PDB entry 4YHH | X-ray diffraction, 3.42 A resolution | chains A and E of the 21 polymer chains in the assembly

== Chain A ==
Molecule: 16S ribosomal RNA
Organism: Thermus thermophilus HB8
Sequence (1507 nucleotides; numbered 3 to 1532 plus 19 insertion-coded residues; 42 numbers in that range are skipped by the numbering (no residue carries them; nothing is unmodelled there); the number before each row is that of its first residue; a row labelled like 190A-190L holds insertion residues (190A, then the next letters in order)):
     3 GUUGGAGAGUUUGAUCCUGGCUCAGGGUGAACGCUGGCGGCGUGCCUAAG
    53 ACAUGCAAGUCGUGCGGG
    73 CCGCGGGGUUUU
    88 ACUCCG
    95 UGGUC
   101 AGCGGCGGACGGGUGAGUAACGCGUGGGU
  129A G
   130 ACCUACCCGGAAGAGGGGGACAACCCGGGGAAACUCGGGCUAAUCCCCCA
   180 UGUGGACCCGC
190A-190L CCCUUGGGGUGU
   191 GUCCAAAGGGCUUU
   216 GCCCGCUUCCGGAUGGGCCCGCGUCCCAUCAGCUAGUUGGUGGGGUAAUG
   266 GCCCACCAAGGCGACGACGGGUAGCCGGUCUGAGAGGAUGGCCGGCCACA
   316 GGGGCACUGAGACACGGGCCCCACUCCUACGGGAGGCAGCAGUUAGGAAU
   366 CUUCCGCAAUGGGCGCAAGCCUGACGGAGCGACGCCGCUUGGAGGAAGAA
   416 GCCCUUCGGGGUGUAAACUCCUGAA
   442 CCCGGGACGAAACCCCCGACGA
   474 GGGGACUGACGGUACCGGG
   494 GUAAUAGCGCCGGCCAACUCCGUGCCAGCAGCCGCGGUAAUACGGAGGGC
   544 GCGAGCGUUACCCGGAUUCACUGGGCGUAAAGGGCGUGUAGGCGGCCUGG
   594 GGCGUCCCAUGUGAAAGACCACGGCUCAACCGUGGGGGAGCGUGGGAUAC
   644 GCUCAGGCUAGACGGUGGGAGAGGGUGGUGGAAUUCCCGGAGUAGCGGUG
   694 AAAUGCGCAGAUACCGGGAGGAACGCCGAUGGCGAAGGCAGCCACCUGGU
   744 CCACCCGUGACGCUGAGGCGCGAAAGCGUGGGGAGCAAACCGGAUUAGAU
   794 ACCCGGGUAGUCCACGCCCUAAACGAUGCGCGCUAGGUCUCUGGGUCU
   848 CCUGGGGGCCGAAGCUAACGCGUUAAGCGCGCCGCCUGGGGAGUACGGCC
   898 GCAAGGCUGAAACUCAAAGGAAUUGACGGGGGCCCGCACAAGCGGUGGAG
   948 CAUGUGGUUUAAUUCGAAGCAACGCGAAGAACCUUACCAGGCCUUGACAU
   998 GCUAGG
 1003A G
  1004 AACCCGGGUGAAAGCCUGGGGUGCCCC
1030A-1030D GCGA
  1031 GGGGAGCCCUAGCACAGGUGCUGCAUGGCCGUCGUCAGCUCGUGCCGUGA
  1081 GGUGUUGGGUUAAGUCCCGCAACGAGCGCAACCCCCGCCGUUAGUUGCCA
  1131 GCGGUUCGGCCGGGCACUCUAACGGGACUGCCCGCGAAA
  1171 GCGGGAGGAAGGAGGGGACGACGUCUGGUCAGCAUGGCCCUUACGGCCUG
  1221 GGCGACACACGUGCUACAAUGCCCACUACAAAGCGAUGCCACCCGGCAAC
  1271 GGGGAGCUAAUCGCAAAAAGGUGGGCCCAGUUCGGAUUGGGGUCUGCAAC
  1321 CCGACCCCAUGAAGCCGGAAUCGCUAGUAAUCGCGGAUCAG
 1361A C
  1362 CAUGCCGCGGUGAAUACGUUCCCGGGCCUUGUACACACCGCCCGUCACGC
  1412 CAUGGGAGCGGGCUCUACCCGAAGUCGCCGGG
  1446 AGCCUACGGG
  1459 CAGGCGCCGAGGGUAGGGCCCGUGACUGGGGCGAAGUCGUAACAAGGUAG
  1509 CUGUACCGGAAGGUGCGGCUGGAU
Metal / ion sites: Mg2+ site 1 near G21 (its only coordinating residue here); Mg2+ site 2 near C48 (its only coordinating residue here); Mg2+ site 3 near A53 (its only coordinating residue here); Mg2+ site 4 near A195 (its only coordinating residue here); Mg2+ site 5 near G289 (its only coordinating residue here); Mg2+ site 6 near G297 (its only coordinating residue here); Mg2+ site 7: G299, G558; Mg2+ site 8: C307, C308; Mg2+ site 9 near A315 (its only coordinating residue here); Mg2+ site 10 near C352 (its only coordinating residue here); Mg2+ site 11: G450, A452; Mg2+ site 12: G506, A509, A510; 36 more Mg2+ sites not listed
Small-molecule neighbours: tigecycline (T1C): U531, A965, G966, U1052, G1053, C1054, A1055, C1195, U1196, G1197, G1198
Reported in the primary citation:
  - binding site for tigecycline: C1054, C1195, G1198
  - Mg2+ coordination: G966, C1054
  - conformationally variable residues: C1054
  - binding site for Mg2+: G966

== Chain E ==
Name: 30S ribosomal protein S5
Organism: Thermus thermophilus HB8
Reference sequence: Q5SHQ5 (RS5_THET8); numbering as in UniProt (aligned over 5-161)
Sequence (157 residues; numbered 5 to 161; the number before each row is that of its first residue):
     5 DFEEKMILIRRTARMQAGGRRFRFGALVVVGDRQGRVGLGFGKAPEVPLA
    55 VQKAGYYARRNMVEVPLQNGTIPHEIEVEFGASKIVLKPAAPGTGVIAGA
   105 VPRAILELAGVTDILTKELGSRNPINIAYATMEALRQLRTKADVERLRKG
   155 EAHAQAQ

== Chain A / chain E interface ==
Residue-residue contacts - 79 pairs, chain A then chain E:
  U5(A) - Ala95(E)  base contact
  G6(A) - Pro93(E)  base contact
  G6(A) - Ala94(E)  base contact
  G6(A) - Ala95(E)  hydrogen bond to the base
  G6(A) - Thr98(E)  hydrogen bond to the base
  G6(A) - Leu119(E)  sugar contact
  G7(A) - Lys92(E)  hydrogen bond to the base
  G7(A) - Ile101(E)  phosphate contact
  G7(A) - Leu119(E)  sugar contact
  G7(A) - Thr120(E)  hydrogen bond to the sugar
  G7(A) - Lys121(E)  base contact
  A8(A) - Ile101(E)  sugar contact
  A8(A) - Ala102(E)  hydrogen bond to the sugar
  A8(A) - Gly103(E)  hydrogen bond to the sugar
  A8(A) - Arg107(E)  hydrogen bond to the base
  A8(A) - Thr120(E)  sugar contact
  A8(A) - Glu122(E)  phosphate contact
  G9(A) - Lys121(E)  salt bridge to the phosphate
  G9(A) - Glu122(E)  hydrogen bond to the phosphate
  A10(A) - Arg126(E)  phosphate contact
  G15(A) - Ala17(E)  hydrogen bond to the base
  G15(A) - Met19(E)  base contact
  G15(A) - Arg24(E)  hydrogen bond to the sugar
  A16(A) - Thr16(E)  sugar contact
  A16(A) - Ala17(E)  hydrogen bond to the sugar
  U17(A) - Arg14(E)  hydrogen bond to the phosphate
  C18(A) - Arg14(E)  salt bridge to the phosphate
  C18(A) - Asn127(E)  hydrogen bond to the phosphate
  C18(A) - Asn130(E)  phosphate contact
  C19(A) - Ala86(E)  phosphate contact
  C19(A) - Ser87(E)  phosphate contact
  C19(A) - Ser125(E)  hydrogen bond to the phosphate
  C19(A) - Asn127(E)  phosphate contact
  C19(A) - Asn130(E)  hydrogen bond to the phosphate
  U20(A) - Ala86(E)  phosphate contact
  U20(A) - Ser125(E)  phosphate contact
  A559(A) - Lys121(E)  salt bridge to the phosphate
  A559(A) - Arg126(E)  salt bridge to the phosphate
  U560(A) - Leu123(E)  sugar contact
  U921(A) - Met19(E)  hydrogen bond to the sugar
  G922(A) - Gln20(E)  hydrogen bond to the sugar
  G922(A) - Ala21(E)  phosphate contact
  A923(A) - Ala21(E)  phosphate contact
  C1069(A) - Arg25(E)  hydrogen bond to the phosphate
  U1070(A) - Arg18(E)  salt bridge to the phosphate
  U1070(A) - Arg25(E)  salt bridge to the phosphate
  C1071(A) - Arg27(E)  salt bridge to the phosphate
  C1071(A) - Pro49(E)  sugar contact
  G1072(A) - Arg27(E)  salt bridge to the phosphate
  G1072(A) - Ala48(E)  phosphate contact
  G1072(A) - Pro49(E)  phosphate contact
  G1072(A) - Lys57(E)  salt bridge to the phosphate
  U1073(A) - Lys57(E)  salt bridge to the phosphate
  G1074(A) - Tyr61(E)  phosphate contact
  G1074(A) - Arg64(E)  salt bridge to the phosphate
  C1075(A) - Arg64(E)  salt bridge to the phosphate
  G1077(A) - Lys47(E)  base contact
  U1078(A) - Phe84(E)  sugar contact
  U1078(A) - Asn130(E)  hydrogen bond to the sugar
  U1078(A) - Tyr133(E)  hydrogen bond to the phosphate
  G1079(A) - Arg14(E)  hydrogen bond to the sugar
  G1079(A) - Tyr133(E)  hydrogen bond to the phosphate
  A1080(A) - Arg14(E)  salt bridge to the phosphate
  A1080(A) - Thr16(E)  sugar contact
  A1080(A) - Ala17(E)  hydrogen bond to the sugar
  A1080(A) - Phe45(E)  phosphate contact
  A1080(A) - Lys47(E)  salt bridge to the phosphate
  G1081(A) - Thr16(E)  hydrogen bond to the phosphate
  G1081(A) - Ala17(E)  phosphate contact
  G1081(A) - Arg18(E)  hydrogen bond to the phosphate
  G1081(A) - Arg27(E)  phosphate contact
  G1081(A) - Lys47(E)  base contact
  C1192(A) - Arg25(E)  hydrogen bond to the base
  G1193(A) - Arg25(E)  sugar contact
  C1397(A) - Arg24(E)  salt bridge to the phosphate
  A1398(A) - Met19(E)  base contact
  A1398(A) - Gln20(E)  hydrogen bond to the base
  A1398(A) - Ala21(E)  base contact
  A1398(A) - Gly22(E)  base contact
Interface residues without a listed pair, chain A (39 interface residues in all): G558, U561, U863, A864, U1194, A1396
Interface residues without a listed pair, chain E (49 interface residues in all): Arg15, Gly23, Tyr60, Glu83, Gly85, Val90, Ala104, Gly124, Ile129

== In short ==
The interface between chain A and chain E involves 39 residues on one side and 49 on the other, with 27
hydrogen bonds and 15 salt bridges. Among the polar pairs are G6(A)-Ala95(E), G6(A)-Thr98(E) and
G7(A)-Lys92(E). The paper reports a binding site for tigecycline at C1054(A), C1195(A) and G1198(A); a binding
site for Mg2+ at G966(A).
Here chain A is 16S ribosomal RNA and chain E is 30S ribosomal protein S5, both from Thermus thermophilus HB8.
Entry 4YHH (Crystal structure of the 30S ribosomal subunit from Thermus thermophilus in complex with
tigecycline) was determined by X-ray diffraction.
